PDB entry 7KYO | X-ray diffraction, 2.85 A resolution | chains B and H of the 4 polymer chains in the assembly

[Chain B]
Name: Manganese ABC transporter, ATP-binding protein
Organism: Streptococcus pneumoniae serotype 2 (strain D39 / NCTC 7466)
Reference sequence: A0A0H2ZNF3 (A0A0H2ZNF3_STRP2); numbering as in UniProt (aligned over 1-240)
Chain sequence (240 residues; each row starts with the number of its first residue):
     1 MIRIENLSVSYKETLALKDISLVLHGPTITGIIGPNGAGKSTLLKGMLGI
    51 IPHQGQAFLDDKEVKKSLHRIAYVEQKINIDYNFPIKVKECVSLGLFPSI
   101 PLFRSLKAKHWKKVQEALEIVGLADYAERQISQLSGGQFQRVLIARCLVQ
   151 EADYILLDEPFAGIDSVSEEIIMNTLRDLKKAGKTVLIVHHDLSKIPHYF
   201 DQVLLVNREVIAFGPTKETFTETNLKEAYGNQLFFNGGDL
Not modelled in the structure: 235-240

[Chain H]
Name: Fab heavy chain
Organism: Mus musculus
Notes: antibody fragment or engineered binder
Chain sequence (234 residues; each row starts with the number of its first residue):
     1 EVMLVESGGGLVKPGGSLKLSCAASGITFSSYAMSWVRQTPEKRLEWVAS
    51 ISSGGSTYYPDSVKGRFTISRDNARNILYLQMSSLRSEDTAMYYCARGPM
   101 ALLYYRGFDYWGQGTTLTVSSAKTTAPSVYPLAPVCGDTTGSSVTLGCLV
   151 KGYFPEPVTLTWNSGSLSSGVHTFPAVLQSDLYTLSSSVTVTSSTWPSQS
   201 ITCNVAHPASSTKVDKKIEPRGPTIKPCPPCKCP
Not modelled in the structure: 136-141, 224-234
Disulfide bonds: Cys22-Cys95, Cys148-Cys203

[How chain B and chain H interact]
Contacting residue pairs (31):
  Lys112(B) with Ala101(H)
  Lys113(B) with Ala101(H); Leu102(H); Arg106(H)
  Glu116(B) with Met100(H); Ala101(H), hydrogen bond (side chain-backbone); Leu102(H), hydrogen bond (side chain-backbone)
  Ala117(B) with Leu102(H)
  Glu119(B) with Ser31(H); Ser53(H); Gly54(H), hydrogen bond (side chain-backbone)
  Ile120(B) with Ser31(H); Leu102(H), hydrophobic; Tyr105(H), hydrophobic
  Leu148(B) with Leu102(H); Tyr104(H)
  Glu151(B) with Ala101(H); Leu102(H); Leu103(H), hydrogen bond (side chain-backbone); Tyr104(H); Arg106(H), salt bridge
  Ala152(B) with Tyr104(H), hydrogen bond (backbone-side chain)
  Asn174(B) with Gly26(H)
  Asp178(B) with Tyr32(H), hydrogen bond; Arg97(H), salt bridge; Tyr105(H), hydrogen bond
  Leu179(B) with Tyr104(H), hydrophobic
  Lys181(B) with Asp109(H), hydrogen bond (side chain-backbone); Tyr110(H)
  Ala182(B) with Tyr104(H), hydrophobic
  Lys184(B) with Tyr104(H)
Also at the interface, not in a pair above, chain B (18 interface residues in all): Val149, Ile155, Thr175
Interface features reported in the paper:
  - epitope / paratope residues, chain B: Lys109(B), Asn174(B)

[Overview]
The interface between chain B and chain H involves 18 residues on one side and 15 on the other, with 8
hydrogen bonds and 2 salt bridges. Polar pairs include Glu151(B)-Arg106(H), Asp178(B)-Arg97(H) and
Glu116(B)-Ala101(H). The paper reports epitope/paratope residues Lys109(B) and Asn174(B).
Here chain B is Manganese ABC transporter, ATP-binding protein (Streptococcus pneumoniae serotype 2 (strain
D39 / NCTC 7466)) and chain H is Fab heavy chain (Mus musculus). Entry 7KYO (PsaBC from Streptococcus
pneumoniae in complex with Fab) was determined by X-ray diffraction together with 7KYP from the same study.
